Entry 6QFH (X-ray diffraction, 1.65 A resolution); this record covers chain A.

[Chain A]
Molecule: Kallikrein-6
Organism: Homo sapiens
Notes: EC 3.4.21.-
UniProt: Q92876 (KLK6_HUMAN); the construct lacks a stretch of the UniProt sequence and is renumbered around it, so the offset changes along the chain: 16-36 = UniProt 22-42; 38-67 = UniProt 43-72; 69-125 = UniProt 73-129; 127-130 = UniProt 130-133; 5 more segments
Amino-acid sequence (222 residues; each row starts with the number of its first residue; note: 10 numbers in that range are skipped by the numbering (no residue carries them; nothing is unmodelled there); a row labelled like 186A-186B holds insertion residues (186A, then the next letters in order)):
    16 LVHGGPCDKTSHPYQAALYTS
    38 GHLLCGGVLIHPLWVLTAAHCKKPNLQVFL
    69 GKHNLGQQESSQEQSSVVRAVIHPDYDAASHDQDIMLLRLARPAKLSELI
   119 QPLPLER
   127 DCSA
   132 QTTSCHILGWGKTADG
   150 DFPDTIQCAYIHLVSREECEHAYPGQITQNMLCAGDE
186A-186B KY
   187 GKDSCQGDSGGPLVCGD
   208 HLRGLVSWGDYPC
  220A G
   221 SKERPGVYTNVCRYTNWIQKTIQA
Disulfides: Cys-22/Cys-157, Cys-42/Cys-58, Cys-128/Cys-232, Cys-136/Cys-201, Cys-168/Cys-182, Cys-191/Cys-220
Construct notes: conflict Gly-74 (Arg78 in Q92876), Gln-76 (Arg80 in Q92876), Gln-132 (Asn134 in Q92876); engineered mutation Asp-217 (Asn215 in Q92876), Tyr-218 (Ile216 in Q92876), Arg-224 (Lys223 in Q92876)
Ligand contacts: J08 (4-[(5-phenyl-1H-imidazol-2-yl)methylamino]-2-(pyridin-3-ylmethoxy)benzenecarboximidamide): His-57, Tyr-94, Ala-96, His-99, Asp-189, Ser-190, Cys-191, Gln-192, Ser-195, Val-213, Ser-214, Trp-215, Gly-216, Asp-217, Tyr-218, Cys-220, Gly-226
Swiss-Prot annotation at these positions:
  - active site (Charge relay system): His-57, Asp-102, Ser-195

[In short]
Ligands of chain A: compound J08. Curated annotation (UniProt) lists 3 active-site residues.
Chain A is Kallikrein-6 (Homo sapiens); the structure, Crystal Structure of Human Kallikrein 6
(N217D/I218Y/K224R) in complex with GSK144, was determined by X-ray diffraction together with 6QFE, 6QFF and
6QFG from the same study.
